Entry 5OID (X-ray diffraction, 4.60 A resolution (low resolution: residue-level contacts below are approximate; hydrogen-bond / salt-bridge calls are withheld)); this record covers chain A.

== Chain A ==
Name: Putative uncharacterized protein
Source organism: Trichoplax adhaerens
UniProt: B3S3X5 (B3S3X5_TRIAD); numbering as in UniProt (aligned over 1-348)
Chain sequence (360 residues; each row starts with the number of its first residue; numbers below 1 keep their minus sign (Gly-2 is residue -2)):
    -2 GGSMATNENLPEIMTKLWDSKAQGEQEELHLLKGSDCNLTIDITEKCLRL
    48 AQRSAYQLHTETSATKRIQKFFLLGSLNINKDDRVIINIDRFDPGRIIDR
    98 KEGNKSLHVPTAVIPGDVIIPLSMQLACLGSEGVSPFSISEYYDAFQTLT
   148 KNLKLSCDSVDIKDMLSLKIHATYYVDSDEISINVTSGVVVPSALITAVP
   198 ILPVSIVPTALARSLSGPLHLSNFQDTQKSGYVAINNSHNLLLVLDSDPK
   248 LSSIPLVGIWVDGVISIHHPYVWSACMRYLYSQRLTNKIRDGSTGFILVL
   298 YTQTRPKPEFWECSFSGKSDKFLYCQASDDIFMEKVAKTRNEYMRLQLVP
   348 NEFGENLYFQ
Not modelled in the structure: -2 to 12, 216-221, 349-357
Differences from the reference sequence: expression tag (-2 to 0, 349-357)
Modified residues: Mse1, Mse11 (selenomethionine); Mse121, Mse162, Mse274, Mse330, Mse341 (selenomethionine; parent Met)
Reported in the primary citation:
  - interface residues: Arg50

== Summary ==
From the paper: the interface residue Arg50.
Chain A is Putative uncharacterized protein (Trichoplax adhaerens); the structure, Complex Trichoplax
STIL-NTD:human CEP85 coiled coil domain 4, was determined by X-ray diffraction (same publication as 5OI7 and
5OI9).
